Entry 4EPH (X-ray diffraction, 2.30 A resolution); this record covers chain A.

Chain A:
Molecule: Carnitine O-palmitoyltransferase 2, mitochondrial
Source organism: Rattus norvegicus
Notes: EC 2.3.1.21; fragment: Carnitine O-palmitoyltransferase 2, mitochondrial
Reference sequence: P18886 (CPT2_RAT); residues 27-658 here = UniProt positions 27-658
Sequence (653 residues; numbered 6 to 658; the number before each row is that of its first residue):
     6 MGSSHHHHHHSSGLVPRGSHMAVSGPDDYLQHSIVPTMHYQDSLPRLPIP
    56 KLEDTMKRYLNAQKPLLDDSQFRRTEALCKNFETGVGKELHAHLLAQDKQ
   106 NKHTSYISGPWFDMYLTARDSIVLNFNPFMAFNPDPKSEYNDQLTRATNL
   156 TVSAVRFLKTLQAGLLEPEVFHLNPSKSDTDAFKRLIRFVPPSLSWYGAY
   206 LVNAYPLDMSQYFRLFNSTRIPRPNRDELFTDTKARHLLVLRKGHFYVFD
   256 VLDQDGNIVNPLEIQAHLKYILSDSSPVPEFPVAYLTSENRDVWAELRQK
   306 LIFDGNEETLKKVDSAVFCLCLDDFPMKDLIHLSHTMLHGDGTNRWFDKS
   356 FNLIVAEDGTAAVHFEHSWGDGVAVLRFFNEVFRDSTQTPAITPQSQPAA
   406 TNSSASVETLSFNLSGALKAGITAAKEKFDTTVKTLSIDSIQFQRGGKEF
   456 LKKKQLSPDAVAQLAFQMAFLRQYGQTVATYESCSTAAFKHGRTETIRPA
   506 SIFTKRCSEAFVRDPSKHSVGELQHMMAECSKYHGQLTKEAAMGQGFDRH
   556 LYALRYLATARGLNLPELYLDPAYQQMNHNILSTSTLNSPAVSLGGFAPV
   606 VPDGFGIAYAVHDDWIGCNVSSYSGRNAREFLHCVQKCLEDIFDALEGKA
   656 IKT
Unresolved in the structure: 6-31, 657-658
Sequence notes: expression tag (6-26)
Ligand contacts: 0RK (2-chloro-4-[({1-[(5-chloro-2-methoxyphenyl)sulfonyl]-4-methyl-2,3-dihydro-1H-indol-6-yl}carbonyl)amino]benzoic acid): H372, D376, G377, V378, L381, K453, D464, E487, S488, C489, S490, T499, I502, T543, S590, T591, L592, N593
Curated features (UniProtKB/Swiss-Prot):
  - active site: H372 (Proton acceptor)
  - binding site (CoA): G452 to D464
  - binding site ((R)-carnitine): Y486, S488, T499
  - modified residue: K69 (N6-succinyllysine), K85 (N6-succinyllysine), K239 (N6-acetyllysine), K305 (N6-acetyllysine), K424 (N6-succinyllysine), K439 (N6-succinyllysine), K510 (N6-acetyllysine), K544 (N6-acetyllysine)
What the authors report for this chain:
  - binding site for 0RK: H372, G377, T591, L592, N593
  - conformationally variable residues: D376 to G377
  - catalytic residues: H372 (citing earlier work)

Overview:
Ligands of chain A: compound 0RK. UniProt lists active-site residue H372, 13 CoA-binding residues and 3
(R)-carnitine-binding residues. From the paper: the catalytic residue H372; a binding site for 0RK at H372,
G377 and T591 among others.
Chain A is Carnitine O-palmitoyltransferase 2, mitochondrial (Rattus norvegicus); the structure, CRYSTAL
STRUCTURE OF RAT CARNITINE PALMITOYLTRANSFERASE 2 IN COMPLEX with CoA-site inhibitor, was determined by X-ray
diffraction together with 4EYW and 4EP9 from the same study.
